PDB entry 4KNI | X-ray diffraction, 1.80 A resolution | chain A

[Chain A]
Name: Carbonic anhydrase 2
Source organism: Homo sapiens
Notes: EC 4.2.1.1
Reference sequence: P00918 (CAH2_HUMAN); the author numbering skips numbers that UniProt does not, so the offset changes along the chain: 1-125 = UniProt 1-125; 127-261 = UniProt 126-260
Sequence (260 residues; row label = number of the first residue in the row; note: 1 number in that range is skipped by the numbering (no residue carries it; nothing is unmodelled there)):
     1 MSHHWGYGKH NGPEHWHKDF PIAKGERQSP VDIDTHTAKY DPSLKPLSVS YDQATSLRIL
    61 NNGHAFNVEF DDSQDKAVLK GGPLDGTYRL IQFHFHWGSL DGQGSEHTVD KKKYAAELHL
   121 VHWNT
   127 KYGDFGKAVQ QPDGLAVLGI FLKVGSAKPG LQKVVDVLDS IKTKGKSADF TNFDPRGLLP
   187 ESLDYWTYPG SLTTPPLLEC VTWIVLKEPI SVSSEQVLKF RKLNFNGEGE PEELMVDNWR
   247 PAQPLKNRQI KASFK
Unresolved in the structure: 1-3
Metal / ion sites: Zn2+: His94, His96, His119 (together with E1E)
Ligand contacts: E1E (2-chloro-4-{[(4,6-dimethylpyrimidin-2-yl)sulfanyl]acetyl}benzenesulfonamide): Ile91, Gln92, His94, His96, Glu106, His119, Val121, Phe131, Leu141, Val143, Ser197, Leu198, Thr199, Thr200, Pro201, Pro202, Val207, Trp209
Curated features (UniProtKB/Swiss-Prot):
  - active site: His64 (Proton donor/acceptor)
  - binding site (Zn(2+)): His94, His96, His119
  - binding site (substrate): Thr199, Thr200
  - site: Tyr7 (Fine-tunes the proton-transfer properties of H-64), Asn62 (Fine-tunes the proton-transfer properties of H-64), Asn67 (Fine-tunes the proton-transfer properties of H-64), Gln92 (Involved in the binding of some activators, including histamine and L-histidine)
  - modified residue: Ser2 (N-acetylserine), Ser166 (Phosphoserine), Ser173 (Phosphoserine)

[Overview]
Bound to chain A: compound E1E. His94, His96 and His119 coordinate Zn2+. From UniProt: active-site residue
His64, 3 Zn2+-binding residues and substrate-binding residues Thr199 and Thr200.
Chain A is Carbonic anhydrase 2 (Homo sapiens); the structure, Crystal structure of human carbonic anhydrase
isozyme II with 2-Chloro-4-{[(4,6-dimethylpyrimidin-2-yl)sulfanyl]acetyl}benzenesulfonamide, was determined by
X-ray diffraction, deposited together with 4KNJ, 4KNM, 4KNN, 4KP5 and 4KP8.
